7UWB - chains M and N of the 31 polymer chains in the assembly; structure by electron microscopy, 3.90 A resolution.

[Chain M]
Name: V-type proton ATPase subunit D
Source organism: Citrus limon
UniProtKB: A0A067FFQ8 (A0A067FFQ8_CITSI); residues 1-259 here = UniProt positions 1-259
Amino-acid sequence (259 residues; numbered 1 to 259; the number before each row is that of its first residue):
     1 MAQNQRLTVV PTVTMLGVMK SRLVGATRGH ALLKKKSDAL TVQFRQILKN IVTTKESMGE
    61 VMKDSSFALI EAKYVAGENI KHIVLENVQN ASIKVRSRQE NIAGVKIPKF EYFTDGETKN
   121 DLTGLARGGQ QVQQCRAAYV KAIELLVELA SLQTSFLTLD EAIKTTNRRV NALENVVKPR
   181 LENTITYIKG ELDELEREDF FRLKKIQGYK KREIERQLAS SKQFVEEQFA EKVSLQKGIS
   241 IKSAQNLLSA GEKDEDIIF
Disordered / not traced: 1-8, 222-259

[Chain N]
Name: V-type proton ATPase subunit F
Source organism: Citrus limon
UniProtKB: A0A067E4V9 (A0A067E4V9_CITSI); residue numbers follow UniProt; this construct covers 1-130
Amino-acid sequence (130 residues; each row starts with the number of its first residue):
     1 MAGRAQIPTK SSALIAMIAD EDTVTGFLLA GVGNVDLRRK TNYLIVDSKT TVKAIEDAFK
    61 EFTTKEDIAI VLISQYVANM IRFLVDSYNK PIPAILEIPS KDHPYDPAHD SVLSRVKNLF
   121 SAESVASGRR
Disordered / not traced: 1-11, 119-130

[Chain M / chain N interface]
Contacting residue pairs (29; chain M residue first):
  M58(M) - S100(N)
  M62(M) - S100(N)
  M62(M) - K101(N)
  V84(M) - L29(N)
  L85(M) - T25(N)
  E86(M) - T25(N)
  N87(M) - D22(N)
  N87(M) - T25(N)
  N87(M) - G26(N)
  V88(M) - T25(N)
  V88(M) - G26(N)
  V88(M) - A30(N)
  Q89(M) - A30(N)
  N90(M) - A30(N)
  A91(M) - F27(N)
  A91(M) - L28(N)
  A91(M) - L29(N)
  A91(M) - A30(N)
  S92(M) - G31(N)
  S92(M) - V32(N)
  I93(M) - L14(N)
  I93(M) - L28(N)
  K94(M) - S12(N)
  V95(M) - S12(N)  hydrogen bond (backbone-backbone)
  N120(M) - G31(N)
  D121(M) - G31(N)
  C135(M) - G26(N)
  C135(M) - F27(N)
  R136(M) - G26(N)
Also at the interface, not in a pair above, chain M (23 interface residues in all): G59, S66, L122, L146, Q153
Also at the interface, not in a pair above, chain N (16 interface residues in all): A13, P91, I95

[Overview]
23 residues of chain M face 16 of chain N across their interface; the contacts include 1 hydrogen bond. Its
one hydrogen bond, V95(M)-S12(N), is backbone to backbone.
Here chain M is V-type proton ATPase subunit D and chain N is V-type proton ATPase subunit F, both from Citrus
limon. Entry 7UWB (Citrus V-ATPase State 2, Highest-Resolution Class) was determined by electron microscopy,
deposited together with 7UW9, 7UWA, 7UWC and 7UWD.
